PDB entry 8DCO | X-ray diffraction, 1.90 A resolution | chains A and B

[Chain A (and B)]
Protein: GDP-D-glycero-4-keto-D-lyxo-heptose-3,5-epimerase
From: Campylobacter jejuni
Notes: EC 5.1.3.13; chain B of this document is another copy of the same molecule, construct and numbering; everything in this record applies to it too
Reference sequence: F2X7E5 (F2X7E5_CAMJU); numbering as in UniProt (aligned over 1-181)
Amino-acid sequence (184 residues; numbered -2 to 181; the number before each row is that of its first residue; numbers below 1 keep their minus sign (Gly-2 is residue -2)):
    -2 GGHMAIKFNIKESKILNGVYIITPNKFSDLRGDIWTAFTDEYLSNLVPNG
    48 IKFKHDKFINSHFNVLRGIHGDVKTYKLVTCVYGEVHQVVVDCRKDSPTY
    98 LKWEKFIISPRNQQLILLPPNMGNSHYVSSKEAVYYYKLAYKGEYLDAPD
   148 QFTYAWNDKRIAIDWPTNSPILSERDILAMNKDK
Unresolved in the structure: -2 to 0, 179-181 (chain B: -2 to 0)
Construct notes: expression tag (-2 to 0)
Ligand contacts:
  - GDP (guanosine-5'-diphosphate), molecule 1: Met1, Ala2, Ile3, Asn22, Lys23, Phe24, Arg28, Ile31, Trp32, Thr33
  - GDP, molecule 2: Lys54, Ile56, Arg64, His67, Tyr142, Asp144, Ala145, Gln148, Ser170, Arg172, Asp173
What the authors report for this chain:
  - catalytic residues: His67, Tyr134

[Chain A / chain B interface]
Pairs across the interface (78; chain A residue first):
  Ile3(A) - His52(B)
  Leu27(A) - His59(B)
  Arg28(A) - Asn57(B)
  Arg28(A) - Ser58(B)
  Arg28(A) - His59(B)  hydrogen bond (backbone-backbone)
  Arg28(A) - Val62(B)
  Arg28(A) - Arg64(B)
  Arg28(A) - Ser170(B)
  Gly29(A) - Asn57(B)
  Gly29(A) - His59(B)
  Gly29(A) - Arg64(B)
  Asp30(A) - Ile56(B)
  Asp30(A) - Asn57(B)  hydrogen bond (backbone-backbone)
  Asp30(A) - Arg64(B)
  Ile31(A) - Lys54(B)
  Ile31(A) - Phe55(B)
  Ile31(A) - Arg64(B)
  Trp32(A) - Lys54(B)
  Trp32(A) - Phe55(B)  hydrogen bond (backbone-backbone)
  Trp32(A) - Asn57(B)
  Thr33(A) - His52(B)  hydrogen bond
  Thr33(A) - Asp53(B)
  Thr33(A) - Lys54(B)
  Ala34(A) - Asp53(B)  hydrogen bond (backbone-backbone)
  Ala34(A) - Phe55(B)  hydrophobic
  Phe35(A) - His52(B)
  Phe35(A) - Asp53(B)  hydrogen bond (backbone-backbone)
  Thr36(A) - Lys51(B)
  Thr36(A) - His52(B)
  Asp37(A) - Lys49(B)  salt bridge
  Asp37(A) - Lys51(B)  hydrogen bond (backbone-backbone)
  Lys51(A) - Phe35(B)
  Lys51(A) - Thr36(B)
  Lys51(A) - Asp37(B)  hydrogen bond (backbone-backbone)
  His52(A) - Ile3(B)
  His52(A) - Thr33(B)  hydrogen bond
  His52(A) - Phe35(B)
  His52(A) - Thr36(B)
  Asp53(A) - Thr33(B)
  Asp53(A) - Ala34(B)  hydrogen bond (backbone-backbone)
  Asp53(A) - Phe35(B)  hydrogen bond (backbone-backbone)
  Asp53(A) - Asp53(B)
  Asp53(A) - Tyr133(B)  hydrogen bond
  Asp53(A) - Lys135(B)  salt bridge
  Lys54(A) - Ile31(B)
  Lys54(A) - Trp32(B)
  Lys54(A) - Thr33(B)
  Phe55(A) - Ile31(B)
  Phe55(A) - Trp32(B)  hydrogen bond (backbone-backbone)
  Phe55(A) - Ala34(B)  hydrophobic
  Phe55(A) - Phe55(B)  hydrophobic
  Phe55(A) - Val79(B)  hydrophobic
  Phe55(A) - Tyr133(B)  hydrophobic
  Ile56(A) - Asp30(B)
  Asn57(A) - Arg28(B)
  Asn57(A) - Gly29(B)
  Asn57(A) - Asp30(B)  hydrogen bond (backbone-backbone)
  Asn57(A) - Trp32(B)
  Asn57(A) - Val79(B)
  Ser58(A) - Arg28(B)
  His59(A) - Leu27(B)
  His59(A) - Arg28(B)  hydrogen bond (backbone-backbone)
  His59(A) - Gly29(B)
  Val62(A) - Arg28(B)
  Arg64(A) - Arg28(B)
  Arg64(A) - Gly29(B)
  Arg64(A) - Ile31(B)
  Val79(A) - Phe55(B)  hydrophobic
  Val79(A) - Val131(B)
  Tyr80(A) - Tyr80(B)  hydrogen bond
  Glu129(A) - Tyr80(B)
  Val131(A) - Val79(B)
  Tyr133(A) - Asp53(B)  hydrogen bond
  Tyr133(A) - Phe55(B)  hydrophobic
  Tyr133(A) - Tyr133(B)  hydrogen bond
  Lys135(A) - Asp53(B)  salt bridge
  Lys135(A) - Lys135(B)
  Ser170(A) - Arg28(B)
Also at the interface, not in a pair above, chain A (37 interface residues in all): Met1, Asp26, Tyr142, Asp144, Ile168, Leu169, Asp173
Also at the interface, not in a pair above, chain B (38 interface residues in all): Met1, Asp26, Phe50, Tyr142, Asp144, Ile168, Leu169, Asp173

[Overview]
The interface between chain A and chain B involves 37 residues on one side and 38 on the other; the contacts
include 18 hydrogen bonds and 3 salt bridges. Polar pairs include Asp37(A)-Lys49(B), Asp53(A)-Lys135(B) and
Thr33(A)-His52(B). Bound to chain A: GDP. The paper reports catalytic residues His67(A) and Tyr134(A).
Both chains are GDP-D-glycero-4-keto-D-lyxo-heptose-3,5-epimerase (Campylobacter jejuni). Entry 8DCO (Crystal
structure of the GDP-D-glycero-4-keto-D-lyxo-heptose-3,5-epimerase from Campylobacter jejuni, serotype HS:42)
was determined by X-ray diffraction (same publication as 8DCL).
